6Q27 - chains A and B; structure by X-ray diffraction, 2.20 A resolution.

# Chain A (and B)
Name: Glucokinase
Organism: Staphylococcus aureus
Notes: EC 2.7.1.2, 2.7.1.85; chain B of this document is another copy of the same molecule, construct and numbering; everything in this record applies to it too
Reference sequence: A0A266CX40 (A0A266CX40_STAAU); numbering as in UniProt (aligned over 2-286)
Amino-acid sequence (285 residues; each row starts with the number of its first residue):
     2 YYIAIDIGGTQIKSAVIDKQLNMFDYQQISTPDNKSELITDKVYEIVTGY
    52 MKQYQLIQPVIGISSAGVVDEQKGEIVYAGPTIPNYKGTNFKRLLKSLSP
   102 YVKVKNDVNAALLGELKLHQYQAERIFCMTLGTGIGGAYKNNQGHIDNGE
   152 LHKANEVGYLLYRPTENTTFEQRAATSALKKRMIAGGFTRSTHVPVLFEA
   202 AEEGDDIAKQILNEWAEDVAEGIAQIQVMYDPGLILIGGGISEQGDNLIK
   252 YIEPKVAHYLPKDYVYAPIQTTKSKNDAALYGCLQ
Small-molecule neighbours: 2-acetamido-2-deoxy-alpha-D-mannopyranose (BM3): Ala67, Gly68, Val69, Tyr79, Ala80, Gly81, Thr83, Asn107, Asp108, Val109, Thr131, Gly135, Ile136, Gly137, Glu157, Tyr160, Glu172
Reported in the primary citation:
  - catalytic residues: Asp7, Thr11, Asp108, Thr134 (proposed by the authors, not directly observed)
  - binding site for 2-acetamido-2-deoxy-alpha-D-mannopyranose: Gly68, Gly81, Asn107, Asp108, Glu157, Tyr160, Glu172
  - specificity-determining residues: Tyr160
  - mutagenesis - Y160A, Y160F: decreased catalytic activity on 2-acetamido-2-deoxy-alpha-D-mannopyranose
  - conformationally variable residues: Thr134
  - mutagenesis - Y160A, Y160F: decreased catalytic activity on N-acetylmannosamine
  - mutagenesis - R164A: abolished expression
  - mutagenesis - R164K (Tm change 4.1 degC): decreased stability
  - mutagenesis - R164K: decreased catalytic activity
  - mutagenesis - Y160F: increased catalytic activity on GlcNAc
  - mutagenesis - Y160A: increased catalytic activity

# Interface between chain A and chain B
Pairs across the interface - 83 pairs, chain A then chain B:
  Tyr79(A) - Pro262(B)
  Tyr79(A) - Asp264(B)  hydrogen bond
  Tyr79(A) - Tyr265(B)
  Ala124(A) - Glu151(B)
  Glu125(A) - Glu151(B)  hydrogen bond (backbone-side chain)
  Arg126(A) - Asp148(B)  salt bridge
  Arg126(A) - Gly150(B)
  Arg126(A) - Glu151(B)  salt bridge
  Asn142(A) - Asn142(B)
  Asn143(A) - Asp148(B)
  Asp148(A) - Arg126(B)  salt bridge
  Asp148(A) - Asn143(B)
  Asn149(A) - Asp232(B)
  Gly150(A) - Arg126(B)
  Gly150(A) - Tyr231(B)
  Gly150(A) - Asp232(B)
  Glu151(A) - Ala124(B)
  Glu151(A) - Glu125(B)  hydrogen bond (side chain-backbone)
  Glu151(A) - Arg126(B)  salt bridge
  Glu151(A) - Asp232(B)  hydrogen bond (backbone-backbone)
  Glu151(A) - Pro233(B)
  Glu151(A) - Gly234(B)
  Leu152(A) - Asp232(B)  hydrogen bond (backbone-side chain)
  Leu152(A) - Val266(B)  hydrophobic
  His153(A) - Asp232(B)  hydrogen bond (backbone-side chain)
  Lys154(A) - Val229(B)
  Lys154(A) - Asp232(B)  salt bridge
  Lys154(A) - Tyr265(B)
  Lys154(A) - Val266(B)  hydrogen bond (side chain-backbone)
  Ala155(A) - Met230(B)
  Ala155(A) - Tyr231(B)
  Ala155(A) - Asp232(B)
  Asn156(A) - Val229(B)  hydrogen bond (backbone-backbone)
  Asn156(A) - Met230(B)  hydrogen bond (backbone-backbone)
  Glu157(A) - Val229(B)
  Val158(A) - Met230(B)  hydrophobic
  Tyr160(A) - Val229(B)  hydrophobic
  Tyr160(A) - Pro262(B)  hydrophobic
  Leu161(A) - Gln226(B)
  Leu161(A) - Val229(B)  hydrophobic
  Leu161(A) - Met230(B)  hydrophobic
  Leu162(A) - Leu162(B)  hydrophobic
  Leu162(A) - Gln226(B)  hydrogen bond (backbone-side chain)
  Tyr163(A) - His259(B)
  Tyr163(A) - Tyr260(B)
  Pro165(A) - Tyr260(B)  hydrophobic
  Gln226(A) - Leu161(B)
  Gln226(A) - Leu162(B)  hydrogen bond (side chain-backbone)
  Ile227(A) - Met230(B)  hydrophobic
  Val229(A) - Lys154(B)
  Val229(A) - Asn156(B)  hydrogen bond (backbone-backbone)
  Val229(A) - Glu157(B)
  Val229(A) - Tyr160(B)  hydrophobic
  Val229(A) - Leu161(B)  hydrophobic
  Met230(A) - Phe128(B)  hydrophobic
  Met230(A) - Ala155(B)
  Met230(A) - Asn156(B)  hydrogen bond (backbone-backbone)
  Met230(A) - Val158(B)  hydrophobic
  Met230(A) - Ile227(B)  hydrophobic
  Met230(A) - Met230(B)  hydrophobic
  Met230(A) - Tyr231(B)  hydrogen bond (backbone-side chain)
  Tyr231(A) - Gly150(B)
  Tyr231(A) - Ala155(B)
  Tyr231(A) - Met230(B)  hydrogen bond (side chain-backbone)
  Tyr231(A) - Tyr231(B)  hydrophobic
  Asp232(A) - Gly150(B)
  Asp232(A) - Glu151(B)  hydrogen bond (backbone-backbone)
  Asp232(A) - Leu152(B)  hydrogen bond (side chain-backbone)
  Asp232(A) - His153(B)  hydrogen bond (side chain-backbone)
  Asp232(A) - Lys154(B)  salt bridge
  Asp232(A) - Ala155(B)
  Pro233(A) - Glu151(B)
  Gly234(A) - Glu151(B)
  His259(A) - Tyr163(B)
  Tyr260(A) - Tyr163(B)
  Tyr260(A) - Pro165(B)  hydrophobic
  Pro262(A) - Tyr79(B)
  Pro262(A) - Tyr160(B)  hydrophobic
  Asp264(A) - Tyr79(B)  hydrogen bond
  Tyr265(A) - Tyr79(B)
  Tyr265(A) - Lys154(B)
  Val266(A) - Leu152(B)  hydrophobic
  Val266(A) - Lys154(B)  hydrogen bond (backbone-side chain)
Other interface residues (no listed pair), chain A (39 interface residues in all): Tyr140, Gln228, Tyr267
Other interface residues (no listed pair), chain B (41 interface residues in all): Tyr140, His146, Asn149, Gln228, Tyr267

# Overview
The interface between chain A and chain B involves 39 residues on one side and 41 on the other; the contacts
include 20 hydrogen bonds and 6 salt bridges. Polar pairs include Arg126(A)-Asp148(B), Arg126(A)-Glu151(B) and
Lys154(A)-Asp232(B). The paper reports catalytic residues Asp7(A), Thr11(A) and Asp108(A) among others; Y160A
and Y160F of chain A reduce catalytic activity on 2-acetamido-2-deoxy-alpha-D-mannopyranose; 4 substitutions
were tested in all.
Both chains are Glucokinase (Staphylococcus aureus). Entry 6Q27 (N-acetylmannosamine kinase with
N-acetylmannosamine from Staphylococcus aureus) was determined by X-ray diffraction (same publication as
6Q28).
